5K4I - chain A; structure by X-ray diffraction, 1.76 A resolution.

# Chain A
Molecule: Mitogen-activated protein kinase 1
Source organism: Homo sapiens
Notes: EC 2.7.11.24
Reference sequence: P28482 (MK01_HUMAN); numbering as in UniProt (aligned over 9-360)
Sequence (352 residues; each row starts with the number of its first residue):
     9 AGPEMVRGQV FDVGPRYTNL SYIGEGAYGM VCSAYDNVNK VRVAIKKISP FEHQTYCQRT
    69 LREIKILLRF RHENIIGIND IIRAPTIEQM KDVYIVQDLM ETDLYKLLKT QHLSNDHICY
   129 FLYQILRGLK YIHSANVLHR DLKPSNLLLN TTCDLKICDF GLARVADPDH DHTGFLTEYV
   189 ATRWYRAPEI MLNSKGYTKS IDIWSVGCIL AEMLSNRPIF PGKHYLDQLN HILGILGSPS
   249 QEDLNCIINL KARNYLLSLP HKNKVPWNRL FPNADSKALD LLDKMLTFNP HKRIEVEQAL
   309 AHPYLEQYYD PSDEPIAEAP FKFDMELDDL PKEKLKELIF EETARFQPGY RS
Not modelled in the structure: 176-189, 359-360
Small-molecule neighbours: 6QB (1-[(1S)-1-(4-chloranyl-3-fluoranyl-phenyl)-2-oxidanyl-ethyl]-4-[2-[(2-methylpyrazol-3-yl)amino]pyrimidin-4-yl]pyridin-2-one): Ile-31, Gly-32, Glu-33, Gly-34, Gly-37, Met-38, Val-39, Ala-52, Lys-54, Glu-71, Gln-105, Asp-106, Leu-107, Met-108, Glu-109, Thr-110, Asp-111, Lys-114, Ser-153, Asn-154, Leu-156, Cys-166, Asp-167
UniProt features mapped onto this chain:
  - DNA-binding region: Lys-259 to Arg-277
  - motif: Thr-185 to Tyr-187 (TXY), Asp-318 to Glu-322 (Cytoplasmic retention motif), Ala-327 to Met-333 (Nuclear translocation motif)
  - active site: Asp-149 (Proton acceptor)
  - binding site (ATP): Ile-31 to Val-39, Lys-54
  - modified residue: Ser-29 (Phosphoserine), Thr-185 (Phosphothreonine), Tyr-187 (Phosphotyrosine), Thr-190 (Phosphothreonine), Ser-246 (Phosphoserine), Ser-248 (Phosphoserine), Ser-284 (Phosphoserine)
  - natural variant: Ile-74 (I74N: In NS13), His-80 (H80Y: In NS13), Ala-174 (A174V: In NS13), Asp-318 (D318G: In NS13; D318N: In NS13), Glu-322 (E322Q: In NS13), Pro-323 (P323R: In NS13)
  - mutagenesis: Lys-54 (K54R: Does not inhibit interaction with MAP2K1), Pro-176 to Asp-179 (Inhibits homodimerization and interaction with TPR), Thr-185 (T185A: Inhibits interaction with TPR; when associated with A-187), Tyr-187 (Y187A: Inhibits interaction with TPR; when associated with A-185), Leu-234 (L234A: Inhibits interaction with TPR), Asp-318 (D318A: Loss of dephosphorylation by PTPRJ; D318N: Inhibits interaction with MAP2K1 but not with TPR; when associated with N-321), Asp-321 (D321N: Inhibits interaction with MAP2K1 but not with TPR; when associated with N-318)

# Overview
Bound to chain A: compound 6QB. UniProt lists active-site residue Asp-149, 10 ATP-binding residues and 10
mutagenesis sites.
Chain A is Mitogen-activated protein kinase 1 (Homo sapiens); the structure, Crystal Structure of ERK2 in
complex with compound 22, was determined by X-ray diffraction, deposited together with 5K4J.
